Entry 2ZIH (X-ray diffraction, 2.80 A resolution); this record covers chains A and D of the 4 polymer chains in the assembly.

[Chain A (and D)]
Protein: Vacuolar protein sorting-associated protein 74
Organism: Saccharomyces cerevisiae
Notes: chain D of this document is another copy of the same molecule, construct and numbering; everything in this record applies to it too
UniProtKB: Q06385 (VPS74_YEAST); numbering as in UniProt (aligned over 1-345)
Chain sequence (347 residues; row label = number of the first residue in the row; numbers below 1 keep their minus sign (Gly-1 is residue -1)):
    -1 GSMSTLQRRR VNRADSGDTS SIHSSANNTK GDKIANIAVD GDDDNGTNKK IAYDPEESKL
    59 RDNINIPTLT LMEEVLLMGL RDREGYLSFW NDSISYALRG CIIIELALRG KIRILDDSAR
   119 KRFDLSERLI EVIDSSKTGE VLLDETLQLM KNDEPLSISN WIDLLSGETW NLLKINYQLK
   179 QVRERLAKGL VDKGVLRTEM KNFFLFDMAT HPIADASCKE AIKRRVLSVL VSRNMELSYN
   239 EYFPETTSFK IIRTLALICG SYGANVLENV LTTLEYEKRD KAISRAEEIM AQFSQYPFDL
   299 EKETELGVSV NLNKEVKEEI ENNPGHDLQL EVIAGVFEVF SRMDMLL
Not modelled in the structure: -1 to 61, 344-345 (chain D: -1 to 61, 345)
Sequence notes: expression tag (-1 to 0)
Reported in the primary citation:
  - self-association interface (contacts with another copy of this molecule): Phe201 to Phe204
  - mutagenesis - F201DEL/F202DEL/L203DEL/F204DEL: abolished localization to Kre2p-GFP
  - post-translational modification sites: Ser86 (proposed by the authors, not directly observed)

[How chain A and chain D interact]
Pairs across the interface (38; chain A residue first):
  Arg79(A) - Asn263(D)  hydrogen bond (side chain-backbone)
  Arg79(A) - Glu266(D)  salt bridge
  Asp80(A) - Glu266(D)  hydrogen bond (backbone-side chain)
  Asp80(A) - Arg277(D)  salt bridge
  Arg81(A) - Glu266(D)  hydrogen bond (backbone-side chain)
  Leu85(A) - Phe87(D)
  Leu85(A) - Asn263(D)
  Phe87(A) - Leu85(D)
  Phe87(A) - Phe87(D)  hydrophobic
  Ala214(A) - Tyr274(D)  hydrophobic
  Ser215(A) - Tyr274(D)
  Glu218(A) - Leu272(D)
  Glu218(A) - Glu273(D)
  Glu218(A) - Tyr274(D)  hydrogen bond (side chain-backbone)
  Glu218(A) - Arg277(D)  salt bridge
  Lys221(A) - Thr270(D)
  Lys221(A) - Thr271(D)  hydrogen bond (side chain-backbone)
  Lys221(A) - Leu272(D)  hydrogen bond (side chain-backbone)
  Asn263(A) - Arg79(D)  hydrogen bond (backbone-side chain)
  Asn263(A) - Leu85(D)
  Asn267(A) - Thr270(D)  hydrogen bond (backbone-side chain)
  Val268(A) - Thr271(D)  hydrogen bond (backbone-side chain)
  Leu269(A) - Thr271(D)
  Thr270(A) - Lys221(D)  hydrogen bond (backbone-side chain)
  Thr270(A) - Asn267(D)  hydrogen bond (side chain-backbone)
  Thr270(A) - Thr270(D)  hydrogen bond
  Thr270(A) - Thr271(D)  hydrogen bond (backbone-side chain)
  Thr271(A) - Lys221(D)  hydrogen bond (backbone-side chain)
  Thr271(A) - Val268(D)  hydrogen bond (side chain-backbone)
  Thr271(A) - Leu269(D)
  Thr271(A) - Thr270(D)
  Thr271(A) - Thr271(D)  hydrogen bond (backbone-side chain)
  Thr271(A) - Leu272(D)
  Leu272(A) - Lys221(D)  hydrogen bond (backbone-side chain)
  Leu272(A) - Thr271(D)
  Tyr274(A) - Ala214(D)  hydrophobic
  Arg277(A) - Asp80(D)  salt bridge
  Arg277(A) - Lys221(D)
Also at the interface, not in a pair above, chain A (22 interface residues in all): Ser86, Leu225, Glu266, Asp342
Also at the interface, not in a pair above, chain D (22 interface residues in all): Ser86, Phe201, Ser215, Glu218, Leu225

[In short]
The chain A/chain D interface involves 22 residues from each chain, with 17 hydrogen bonds and 4 salt bridges.
Polar pairs include Arg79(A)-Glu266(D), Asp80(A)-Arg277(D) and Glu218(A)-Arg277(D). The paper reports that
F201DEL/F202DEL/L203DEL/F204DEL of chain A abolish localization to Kre2p-GFP; a modification site at Ser86(A).
Both chains are Vacuolar protein sorting-associated protein 74 (Saccharomyces cerevisiae). Entry 2ZIH (Crystal
Structure of Yeast Vps74) was determined by X-ray diffraction (same publication as 2ZII).
